PDB entry 7TTF | X-ray diffraction, 2.10 A resolution | chains D and E of the 5 polymer chains in the assembly

# Chain D
Name: Tubulin beta chain
From: Sus scrofa
UniProtKB: A0A287AGU7 (A0A287AGU7_PIG); residues 1-433 here = UniProt positions 1-433
Sequence (433 residues; numbered 1 to 433; the number before each row is that of its first residue):
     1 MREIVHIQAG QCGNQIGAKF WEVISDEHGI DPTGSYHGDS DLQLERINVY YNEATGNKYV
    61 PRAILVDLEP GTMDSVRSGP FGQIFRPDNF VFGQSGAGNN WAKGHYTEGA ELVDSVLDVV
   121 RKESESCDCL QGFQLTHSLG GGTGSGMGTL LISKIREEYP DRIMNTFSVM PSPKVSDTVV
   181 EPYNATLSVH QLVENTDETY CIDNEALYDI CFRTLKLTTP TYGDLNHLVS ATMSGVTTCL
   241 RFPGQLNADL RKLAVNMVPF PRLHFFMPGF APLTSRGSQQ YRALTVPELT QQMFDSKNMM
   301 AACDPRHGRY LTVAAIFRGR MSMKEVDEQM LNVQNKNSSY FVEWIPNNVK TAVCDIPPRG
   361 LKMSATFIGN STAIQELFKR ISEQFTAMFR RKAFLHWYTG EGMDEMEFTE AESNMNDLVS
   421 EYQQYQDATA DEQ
Disordered / not traced: 432-433
Residues lining bound ligands:
  - GTP (guanosine-5'-triphosphate): G10, Q11, C12, Q15, I16, D67, G96, A97, G98, N99, N100, S138, G140, G141, G142, T143, G144, V169, P171, V175, S176, E181, N204, L207, Y222, L225, N226
  - JV9 (7-methoxy-4-[2-(methylamino)-6,7-dihydro-5H-cyclopenta[d]pyrimidin-4-yl]-3,4-dihydroquinoxalin-2(1H)-one): V236, C239, L240, L246, A248, D249, K252, L253, N256, M257, T312, V313, A314, A315, I316, N348, V349, K350, T351, A352

# Chain E
Name: Stathmin-4
From: Rattus norvegicus
UniProtKB: P63043 (STMN4_RAT); residues 5-145 here correspond to UniProt positions 49-189 (UniProt number = residue number + 44)
Sequence (143 residues; numbered 3 to 145; the number before each row is that of its first residue):
     3 MADMEVIELN KATSGQSWEV ILKPPSFDGV PEFNASLPRR RDPSLEEIQK KLEAAEERRK
    63 YQEAELLKHL AEKREHEREV IQKAIEENNN FIKMAKEKLA QKMESNKENR EAHLAAMLER
   123 LQEKDKHAEE VRKNKELKEE ASR
Disordered / not traced: 3-6, 34-44, 141-145
Sequence notes: initiating methionine (3); expression tag (4); engineered mutation A14 (Cys58 in P63043), W20 (Phe64 in P63043)
UniProt features mapped onto this chain:
  - modified residue: S46 (Phosphoserine)

# How chain D and chain E interact
Contacting residue pairs - 25 pairs, chain D then chain E:
  Y106(D) - H129(E)  hydrogen bond
  Y106(D) - A130(E)  hydrophobic
  Y106(D) - V133(E)  hydrophobic
  Y106(D) - R134(E)  hydrogen bond (backbone-side chain)
  A110(D) - R134(E)
  S153(D) - L123(E)
  K154(D) - D127(E)  salt bridge
  R156(D) - M119(E)
  R156(D) - L123(E)
  E157(D) - L120(E)
  E157(D) - L123(E)
  E157(D) - Q124(E)
  E157(D) - D127(E)
  P160(D) - M119(E)
  Q191(D) - K126(E)
  E194(D) - K126(E)  salt bridge
  N195(D) - L123(E)
  T399(D) - K140(E)  hydrogen bond (backbone-side chain)
  G400(D) - K137(E)
  E401(D) - V133(E)
  E401(D) - K137(E)  salt bridge
  G402(D) - V133(E)
  G402(D) - N136(E)
  G402(D) - K137(E)
  E407(D) - H129(E)  salt bridge
Interface residues without a listed pair, chain D (18 interface residues in all): T107, D161, M403
Interface residues without a listed pair, chain E (14 interface residues in all): R112

# Overview
The interface between chain D and chain E involves 18 residues on one side and 14 on the other, with 3
hydrogen bonds and 4 salt bridges. Polar contacts include K154(D)-D127(E), E194(D)-K126(E) and
E401(D)-K137(E). Chain D binds GTP and compound JV9.
Chain D is Tubulin beta chain (Sus scrofa) and chain E is Stathmin-4 (Rattus norvegicus); the structure,
Tubulin-RB3_SLD in complex with compound 12k, was determined by X-ray diffraction, deposited together with
7TTD and 7TTE.
